Entry 8A0L (X-ray diffraction, 2.00 A resolution); this record covers chains C and D of the 6 polymer chains in the assembly.

# Chain C
Name: Tubulin alpha-1B chain
Source organism: Bos taurus
UniProtKB: P81947 (TBA1B_BOVIN); numbering as in UniProt (aligned over 1-451)
Chain sequence (451 residues; each row starts with the number of its first residue):
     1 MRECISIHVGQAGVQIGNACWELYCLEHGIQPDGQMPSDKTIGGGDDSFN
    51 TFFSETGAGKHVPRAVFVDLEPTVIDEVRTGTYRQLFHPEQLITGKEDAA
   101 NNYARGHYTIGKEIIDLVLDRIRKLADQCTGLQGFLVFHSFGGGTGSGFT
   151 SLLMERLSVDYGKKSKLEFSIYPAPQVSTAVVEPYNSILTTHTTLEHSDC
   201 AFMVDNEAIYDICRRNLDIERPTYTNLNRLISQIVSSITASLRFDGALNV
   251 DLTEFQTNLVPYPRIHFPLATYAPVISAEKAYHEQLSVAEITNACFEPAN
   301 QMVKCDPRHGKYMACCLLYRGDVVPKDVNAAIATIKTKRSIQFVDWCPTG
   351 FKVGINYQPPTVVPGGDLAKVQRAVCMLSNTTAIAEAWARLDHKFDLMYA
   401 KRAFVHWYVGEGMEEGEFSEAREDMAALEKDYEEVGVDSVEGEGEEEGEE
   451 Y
Disordered / not traced: 441-451
Metal / ion sites: Ca2+: Asp-39, Thr-41, Gly-44, Glu-55
Small-molecule neighbours: GTP (guanosine-5'-triphosphate): Gly-10, Gln-11, Ala-12, Gln-15, Ile-16, Asp-69, Asp-98, Ala-99, Ala-100, Asn-101, Ser-140, Gly-142, Gly-143, Gly-144, Thr-145, Gly-146, Ile-171, Pro-173, Val-177, Ser-178, Thr-179, Glu-183, Asn-206, Tyr-224, Leu-227, Asn-228, Ile-231

# Chain D
Name: Tubulin beta-2B chain
Source organism: Bos taurus
UniProtKB: Q6B856 (TBB2B_BOVIN); the author numbering skips numbers that UniProt does not, so the offset changes along the chain: 1-42 = UniProt 1-42; 45-360 = UniProt 43-358; 369-455 = UniProt 359-445
Chain sequence (445 residues; row label = number of the first residue in the row; note: 10 numbers in that range are skipped by the numbering (no residue carries them; nothing is unmodelled there)):
     1 MREIVHIQAGQCGNQIGAKFWEVISDEHGIDPTGSYHGDSDL
    45 QLERINVYYNEATGNKYVPRAILVDLEPGTMDSVRSGPFGQIFRPDNFVF
    95 GQSGAGNNWAKGHYTEGAELVDSVLDVVRKESESCDCLQGFQLTHSLGGG
   145 TGSGMGTLLISKIREEYPDRIMNTFSVMPSPKVSDTVVEPYNATLSVHQL
   195 VENTDETYCIDNEALYDICFRTLKLTTPTYGDLNHLVSATMSGVTTCLRF
   245 PGQLNADLRKLAVNMVPFPRLHFFMPGFAPLTSRGSQQYRALTVPELTQQ
   295 MFDSKNMMAACDPRHGRYLTVAAIFRGRMSMKEVDEQMLNVQNKNSSYFV
   345 EWIPNNVKTAVCDIPP
   369 RGLKMSATFIGNSTAIQELFKRISEQFTAMFRRKAFLHWYTGEGMDEMEF
   419 TEAESNMNDLVSEYQQYQDATADEQGEFEEEEGEDEA
Disordered / not traced: 282-285, 442-455
Metal / ion sites: Mg2+: Gln-11 (together with GDP)
Small-molecule neighbours: GDP (guanosine-5'-diphosphate): Gly-10, Gln-11, Cys-12, Gln-15, Ile-16, Asp-69, Ala-99, Asn-101, Ser-140, Gly-142, Gly-143, Gly-144, Thr-145, Gly-146, Val-171, Pro-173, Val-177, Asp-179, Glu-183, Asn-206, Leu-209, Tyr-224, Leu-227, Asn-228, Val-231
UniProt features mapped onto this chain:
  - motif: Met-1 to Ile-4 (MREI motif)
  - binding site (GTP): Gln-11, Glu-71, Ser-140, Gly-144, Thr-145, Gly-146, Asn-206, Asn-228
  - binding site (Mg(2+)): Glu-71
  - modified residue: Ser-40 (Phosphoserine), Thr-57 (Phosphothreonine), Lys-60 (N6-acetyllysine), Ser-174 (Phosphoserine), Thr-287 (Phosphothreonine), Thr-292 (Phosphothreonine), Arg-320 (Omega-N-methylarginine), Glu-448 (5-glutamyl polyglutamate)
  - cross-link (Glycyl lysine isopeptide (Lys-Gly)): Lys-60 (interchain with G-Cter in ubiquitin), Lys-326 (interchain with G-Cter in ubiquitin)
Reported in the primary citation:
  - binding site for the ligand KLC: Gln-293, Asp-297, Ser-298, Arg-308, Tyr-312

# How chain C and chain D interact
Contacting residue pairs - 59 pairs, chain C then chain D:
  Gln-11(C) / Gln-247(D)  hydrogen bond
  Lys-96(C) / Arg-2(D)
  Lys-96(C) / Asp-130(D)  salt bridge
  Glu-97(C) / Arg-2(D)  salt bridge
  Glu-97(C) / Cys-131(D)
  Glu-97(C) / Arg-164(D)  salt bridge
  Asp-98(C) / Lys-254(D)  salt bridge
  Ala-100(C) / Arg-253(D)
  Ala-100(C) / Lys-254(D)
  Ala-100(C) / Val-257(D)
  Asn-101(C) / Lys-254(D)
  Arg-105(C) / Arg-253(D)
  Pro-175(C) / Asn-349(D)
  Ser-178(C) / Lys-352(D)  hydrogen bond
  Thr-179(C) / Gln-247(D)
  Thr-179(C) / Leu-248(D)
  Thr-179(C) / Asn-258(D)  hydrogen bond (backbone-side chain)
  Ala-180(C) / Asn-258(D)
  Ala-180(C) / Lys-352(D)
  Val-181(C) / Val-257(D)
  Val-181(C) / Asn-258(D)  hydrogen bond (backbone-side chain)
  Val-181(C) / Ile-347(D)  hydrophobic
  Val-181(C) / Pro-348(D)
  Val-181(C) / Asn-349(D)
  Val-181(C) / Asn-350(D)
  Val-181(C) / Lys-352(D)
  Val-182(C) / Val-257(D)  hydrophobic
  Tyr-210(C) / Asp-329(D)
  Glu-220(C) / Lys-326(D)
  Arg-221(C) / Met-325(D)
  Arg-221(C) / Lys-326(D)
  Arg-221(C) / Asp-329(D)  salt bridge
  Tyr-224(C) / Gln-247(D)
  Lys-394(C) / Pro-348(D)
  Lys-394(C) / Asn-349(D)  hydrogen bond
  Leu-397(C) / Trp-346(D)
  Leu-397(C) / Pro-348(D)  hydrophobic
  Leu-397(C) / Ala-440(D)  hydrophobic
  Met-398(C) / Trp-346(D)  hydrogen bond (backbone-backbone)
  Met-398(C) / Pro-348(D)
  Lys-401(C) / Phe-262(D)
  Lys-401(C) / Trp-346(D)
  Lys-401(C) / Ala-438(D)
  Lys-401(C) / Thr-439(D)  hydrogen bond (side chain-backbone)
  Arg-402(C) / Phe-262(D)
  Ala-403(C) / Pro-261(D)
  Ala-403(C) / Phe-262(D)  hydrophobic
  Phe-404(C) / Val-257(D)
  Phe-404(C) / Val-260(D)
  Phe-404(C) / Pro-261(D)  hydrogen bond (backbone-backbone)
  Phe-404(C) / Thr-314(D)
  Phe-404(C) / Ile-347(D)  hydrophobic
  His-406(C) / Val-260(D)  hydrogen bond (side chain-backbone)
  His-406(C) / Pro-261(D)  hydrogen bond (side chain-backbone)
  His-406(C) / Phe-262(D)
  His-406(C) / Pro-263(D)
  Trp-407(C) / Ala-256(D)  hydrophobic
  Trp-407(C) / Val-257(D)
  Trp-407(C) / Val-260(D)  hydrogen bond (side chain-backbone)
Other interface residues (no listed pair), chain C (27 interface residues in all): Glu-411
Other interface residues (no listed pair), chain D (31 interface residues in all): Asp-251, Met-259, Glu-345

# Overview
27 residues of chain C and 31 residues of chain D are in contact; the contacts include 11 hydrogen bonds and 5
salt bridges. Polar pairs include Lys-96(C)/Asp-130(D), Glu-97(C)/Arg-2(D) and Glu-97(C)/Arg-164(D). Bound to
chain C: GTP. Chain D binds GDP. The paper reports a binding site for the ligand KLC at Gln-293(D), Asp-297(D)
and Ser-298(D) among others.
Chain C is Tubulin alpha-1B chain and chain D is Tubulin beta-2B chain, both from Bos taurus; the structure,
Tubulin-CW1-complex, was determined by X-ray diffraction, deposited together with 7ZX2.
